6AMF - chain A; structure by X-ray diffraction, 1.85 A resolution.

== Chain A ==
Protein: Thermonuclease
Organism: Staphylococcus aureus
Notes: EC 3.1.31.1
UniProtKB: P00644 (NUC_STAAU); residues 1-149 here correspond to UniProt positions 83-231 (UniProt number = residue number + 82)
Amino-acid sequence (143 residues; numbered 1 to 149; 6 numbers in that range are skipped by the numbering (no residue carries them; nothing is unmodelled there); the number before each row is that of its first residue):
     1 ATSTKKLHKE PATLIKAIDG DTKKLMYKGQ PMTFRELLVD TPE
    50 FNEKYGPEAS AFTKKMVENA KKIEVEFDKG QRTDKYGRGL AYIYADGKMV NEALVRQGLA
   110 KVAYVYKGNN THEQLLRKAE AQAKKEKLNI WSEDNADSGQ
Not modelled in the structure: 1-6, 142-149
Differences from the reference sequence: engineered mutation Lys23 (Val105 in P00644), Glu36 (Leu118 in P00644), Phe50 (Gly132 in P00644), Asn51 (Val133 in P00644), Gly117 (Pro199 in P00644), Leu124 (His206 in P00644), Ala128 (Ser210 in P00644)
Bound ions: Ca2+: Asp21, Asp40, Thr41, Glu43
Small-molecule neighbours: thymidine-3',5'-diphosphate (THP): Asp21, Arg35, Glu36, Leu37, Asp40, Glu43, Gln80, Asp83, Lys84, Tyr85, Arg87, Leu89, Tyr113, Tyr115
UniProt features mapped onto this chain:
  - active site: Arg35, Glu43, Arg87
  - binding site (Ca(2+)): Asp21, Asp40, Thr41

== Overview ==
Chain A binds thymidine-3',5'-diphosphate. Asp21, Asp40, Thr41 and Glu43 form the Ca2+ site. Curated
annotation (UniProt) lists 3 active-site residues and 3 Ca2+-binding residues.
Chain A is Thermonuclease (Staphylococcus aureus); the structure, Crystal structure of Staphylococcal nuclease
variant Delta+PHS V23K/L36E at cryogenic temperature, was determined by X-ray diffraction, deposited together
with 6B8R.
